1MBA - chain A; structure by X-ray diffraction, 1.60 A resolution.

# Chain A
Molecule: Myoglobin
Organism: Aplysia limacina
Reference sequence: P02210 (GLB_APLLI); residue numbers follow UniProt; this construct covers 1-145
Amino-acid sequence (147 residues; row label = number of the first residue in the row; numbering starts at 0):
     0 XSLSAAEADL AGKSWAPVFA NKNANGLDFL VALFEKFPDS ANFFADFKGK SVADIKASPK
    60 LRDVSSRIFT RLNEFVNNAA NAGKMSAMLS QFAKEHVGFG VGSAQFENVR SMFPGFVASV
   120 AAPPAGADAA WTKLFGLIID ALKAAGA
Modified residues: ACE (acetyl group) at position 0
Construct notes: conflict Asn22 (Asp in P02210), Leu26 (Asp in P02210), Asp27 (Ala in P02210), Asn80 (Asp in P02210)
Ion coordination: heme Fe near His95 (its only coordinating residue here)
Residues lining bound ligands: heme (HEM): Phe28, Leu32, Ser39, Phe42, Phe43, Asp45, Arg66, Ile67, Arg70, Leu71, Phe91, Glu94, His95, Phe98, Val100, Gln104, Phe105, Val108, Phe134

# Overview
Chain A binds heme.
Chain A is Myoglobin (Aplysia limacina); the structure, Aplysia limacina myoglobin. crystallographic analysis
at 1.6 angstroms resolution, was determined by X-ray diffraction (same publication as 3MBA and 4MBA).
